4DQQ - chains A and C of the 3 polymer chains in the assembly; structure by X-ray diffraction, 1.59 A resolution.

# Chain A
Molecule: DNA polymerase
From: Geobacillus kaustophilus
Notes: EC 2.7.7.7; fragment: un residues 287-878
UniProtKB: Q5KWC1 (Q5KWC1_GEOKA); residues 285-876 here correspond to UniProt positions 287-878 (UniProt number = residue number + 2)
Amino-acid sequence (592 residues; row label = number of the first residue in the row):
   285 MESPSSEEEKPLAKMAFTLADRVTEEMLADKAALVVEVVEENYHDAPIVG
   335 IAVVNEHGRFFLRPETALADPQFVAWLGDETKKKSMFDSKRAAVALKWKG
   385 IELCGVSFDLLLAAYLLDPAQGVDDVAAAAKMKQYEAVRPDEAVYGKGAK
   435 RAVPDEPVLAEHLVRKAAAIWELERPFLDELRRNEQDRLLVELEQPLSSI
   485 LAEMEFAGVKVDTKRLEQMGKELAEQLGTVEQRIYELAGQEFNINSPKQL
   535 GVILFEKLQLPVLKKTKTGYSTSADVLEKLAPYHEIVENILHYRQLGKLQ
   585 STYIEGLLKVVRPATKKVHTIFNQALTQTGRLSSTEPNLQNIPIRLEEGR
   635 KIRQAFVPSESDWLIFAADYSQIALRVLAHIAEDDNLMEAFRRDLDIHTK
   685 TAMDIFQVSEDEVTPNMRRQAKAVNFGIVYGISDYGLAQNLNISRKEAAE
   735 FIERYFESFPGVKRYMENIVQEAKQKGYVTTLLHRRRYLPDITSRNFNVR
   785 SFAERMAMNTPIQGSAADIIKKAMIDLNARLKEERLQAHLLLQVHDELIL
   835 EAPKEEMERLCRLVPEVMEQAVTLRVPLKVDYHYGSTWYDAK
Unresolved in the structure: 285-296
Sequence notes: engineered mutation Ala598 (Asp600 in Q5KWC1), Ala658 (Glu660 in Q5KWC1)
Ligand contacts: CTP (cytidine-5'-triphosphate): Glu469, Gln470, Asp471, Arg472, Leu473, Leu766, Leu767, His768

# Chain C
Molecule: 13-nt DNA strand
Sequence (13 nucleotides; numbered 0 to 12; the number before each row is that of its first residue; numbering starts at 0):
     0 CATGGGAGTCAGG
Unresolved in the structure: 0-1

# How chain A and chain C interact
Contacting residue pairs - 46 pairs, chain A then chain C:
  Asn527(A) with DG11(C), hydrogen bond to the phosphate
  Asn529(A) with DG11(C), sugar contact
  Ser530(A) with DG11(C), hydrogen bond to the phosphate; DG12(C), hydrogen bond to the phosphate
  Gln533(A) with DG12(C), phosphate contact
  Lys582(A) with DG7(C), base contact; DT8(C), hydrogen bond to the base; DC9(C), sugar contact
  Ser585(A) with DC9(C), phosphate contact
  Thr586(A) with DC9(C), sugar contact
  Gly590(A) with DC9(C), phosphate contact
  Leu610(A) with DA6(C), phosphate contact; DG7(C), phosphate contact
  Thr611(A) with DA6(C), phosphate contact
  Gln612(A) with DG5(C), phosphate contact; DA6(C), hydrogen bond to the phosphate
  Thr613(A) with DG5(C), sugar contact
  Arg615(A) with DG4(C), base contact; DG5(C), hydrogen bond to the base
  Ser617(A) with DA6(C), phosphate contact; DG7(C), hydrogen bond to the phosphate
  Ser618(A) with DG7(C), sugar contact
  Thr619(A) with DG7(C), phosphate contact; DT8(C), phosphate contact
  Glu620(A) with DT8(C), hydrogen bond to the phosphate
  Asn622(A) with DG7(C), hydrogen bond to the sugar
  Asn625(A) with DG7(C), base contact
  Tyr714(A) with DG3(C), sugar contact; DG4(C), stacking on the base
  Gly715(A) with DG3(C), sugar contact
  Ile716(A) with DG3(C), phosphate contact
  Ser717(A) with DT2(C), hydrogen bond to the phosphate; DG3(C), hydrogen bond to the phosphate
  Tyr719(A) with DT2(C), stacking on the base
  Gly720(A) with DG3(C), phosphate contact
  Asn724(A) with DG3(C), base contact
  Arg729(A) with DT2(C), base contact
  Arg771(A) with DG5(C), salt bridge to the phosphate
  Phe786(A) with DG4(C), phosphate contact; DG5(C), phosphate contact
  Arg789(A) with DG3(C), sugar contact; DG4(C), salt bridge to the phosphate
  Met790(A) with DG5(C), phosphate contact
  Asn793(A) with DG4(C), sugar contact
  Gln797(A) with DG4(C), hydrogen bond to the base; DG5(C), hydrogen bond to the sugar
Other interface residues (no listed pair), chain A (38 interface residues in all): Pro531, Lys532, Asn607, Asn782, His829
Other interface residues (no listed pair), chain C (11 interface residues in all): DA10

# Summary
The interface between chain A and chain C involves 38 residues on one side and 11 on the other, with 13
hydrogen bonds, 2 salt bridges and 2 aromatic stacking contacts. Polar pairs include Lys582(A)-DT8(C),
Arg615(A)-DG5(C) and Gln797(A)-DG4(C). Chain A binds CTP.
Here chain A is DNA polymerase (Geobacillus kaustophilus) and chain C is a 13-nt DNA strand. Entry 4DQQ
(Ternary complex of Bacillus DNA Polymerase I Large Fragment E658A, DNA duplex, and rCTP (paired with ...) was
determined by X-ray diffraction (same publication as 4DQI, 4DQP, 4DQR, 4DQS, 4DS4, 4DS5 and 3 further
entries).
